Entry 2V4J (X-ray diffraction, 2.10 A resolution); this record covers chains B and E of the 6 polymer chains in the assembly.

[Chain B (and E)]
Name: Sulfite reductase, dissimilatory-type subunit beta
From: Desulfovibrio vulgaris
Notes: EC 1.8.99.3; chain E of this document is another copy of the same molecule, construct and numbering; everything in this record applies to it too
Reference sequence: P45575 (DSVB_DESVH); numbering as in UniProt (aligned over 1-381)
Chain sequence (381 residues; each row starts with the number of its first residue):
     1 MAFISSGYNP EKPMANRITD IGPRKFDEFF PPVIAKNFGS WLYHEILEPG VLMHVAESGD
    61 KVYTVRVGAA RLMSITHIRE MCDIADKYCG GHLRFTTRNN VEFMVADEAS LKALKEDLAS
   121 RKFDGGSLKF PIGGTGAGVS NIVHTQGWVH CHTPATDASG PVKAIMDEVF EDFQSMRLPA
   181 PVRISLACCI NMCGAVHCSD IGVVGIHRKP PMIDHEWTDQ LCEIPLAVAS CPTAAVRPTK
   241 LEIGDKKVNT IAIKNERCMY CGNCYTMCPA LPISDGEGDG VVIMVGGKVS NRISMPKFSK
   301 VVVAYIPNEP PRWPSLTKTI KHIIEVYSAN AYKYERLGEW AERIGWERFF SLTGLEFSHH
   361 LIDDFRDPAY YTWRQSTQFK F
Disordered / not traced: 1
Swiss-Prot annotation at these positions:
  - binding site ([4Fe-4S] cluster): Cys151, Cys188, Cys189, Cys193, Cys231, Cys258, Cys261, Cys264
  - binding site (siroheme): Cys193
Cystine bridges: Cys222-Cys268
Bound ions: 4Fe-4S cluster Fe site 1: Cys151, Cys188, Cys189, Cys193; siroheme Fe: Cys193 (together with sulfite ion); 4Fe-4S cluster Fe site 2: Cys231, Cys258, Cys261, Cys264
Small-molecule neighbours:
  - 4Fe-4S cluster (SF4), molecule 1: Thr145, Gln146, Cys151, Thr153, Pro154, Ala187, Cys188, Cys189, Asn191, Met192, Cys193
  - 4Fe-4S cluster (SF4), molecule 2: Pro211, Ser230, Cys231, Pro232, Thr233, Ala235, Val236, Ile253, Cys258, Met259, Tyr260, Cys261, Gly262, Asn263, Cys264, Ile273
  - Sirohydrochlorin (SH0; 3,3',3'',3'''-[(1R,2S,3S,4S,7S,8S,11S,12S,13S,16S,19S)-3,8,13,17-tetrakis(carboxylatomethyl)-8,13-dimethyl-1,2,3,4,7,8,11,12,13,16,19,20,22,24-tetradecahydroporphyrin-2,7,12,18-tetrayl]tetrapropanoate): His44, Ile46, Leu52, His54, Arg66, Arg94, Thr96, Thr97, Arg98, Asn100, Glu102, Gly134, Thr135, Gly136, Ser140, Val143, Pro181, Arg183, Cys198, Lys288, Val289, Ser290, Arg292, Arg336
  - siroheme (SRM): Arg71, His144, Thr145, Gln146, His150, Cys151, His152, Asn191, Met192, Cys193, Gly194, Thr266
What the authors report for this chain:
  - 4Fe-4S cluster coordination: Cys151, Cys231
  - siroheme coordination: Cys193
  - binding site for siroheme: Arg71, His150, His152
  - binding site for Sirohydrochlorin: Ser140, Pro181

[How chain B and chain E interact]
Contacting residue pairs - 27 pairs, chain B then chain E:
  Asn291(B) - Ser376(E)  hydrogen bond
  Asn291(B) - Thr377(E)  hydrogen bond (side chain-backbone)
  Asn291(B) - Gln378(E)  hydrogen bond (backbone-side chain)
  Ile293(B) - Gln378(E)  hydrogen bond (backbone-side chain)
  Ser294(B) - Gln378(E)  hydrogen bond (backbone-side chain)
  Met295(B) - Arg374(E)
  Met295(B) - Ser376(E)
  Met295(B) - Gln378(E)
  Pro296(B) - Gln375(E)
  Pro296(B) - Ser376(E)
  Phe298(B) - Tyr370(E)
  Arg366(B) - Asp367(E)  salt bridge
  Asp367(B) - Arg366(E)  salt bridge
  Asp367(B) - Pro368(E)
  Pro368(B) - Asp367(E)
  Pro368(B) - Tyr371(E)  hydrophobic
  Tyr370(B) - Phe298(E)
  Tyr371(B) - Pro368(E)  hydrophobic
  Gln375(B) - Pro296(E)
  Ser376(B) - Asn291(E)  hydrogen bond
  Ser376(B) - Met295(E)
  Ser376(B) - Pro296(E)
  Thr377(B) - Asn291(E)  hydrogen bond (backbone-side chain)
  Gln378(B) - Asn291(E)  hydrogen bond (side chain-backbone)
  Gln378(B) - Ile293(E)  hydrogen bond (side chain-backbone)
  Gln378(B) - Ser294(E)  hydrogen bond (side chain-backbone)
  Gln378(B) - Met295(E)
Other interface residues (no listed pair), chain B (16 interface residues in all): Arg374

[Overview]
Chain B and chain E each contribute 16 residues to their interface; the contacts include 10 hydrogen bonds and
2 salt bridges. Polar contacts include Arg366(B)-Asp367(E), Asn291(B)-Ser376(E) and Asn291(B)-Thr377(E). The
paper reports a binding site for siroheme at Arg71(B), His150(B) and His152(B); a binding site for
Sirohydrochlorin at Ser140(B) and Pro181(B).
Both chains are Sulfite reductase, dissimilatory-type subunit beta (Desulfovibrio vulgaris). Entry 2V4J (THE
CRYSTAL STRUCTURE OF Desulfovibrio vulgaris DISSIMILATORY SULFITE REDUCTASE BOUND TO DsrC PROVIDES NOVEL
INSIGHTS INTO ...) was determined by X-ray diffraction.
